PDB entry 2DU6 | X-ray diffraction, 3.30 A resolution | chains A and B of the 3 polymer chains in the assembly

Chain A (and B):
Name: O-phosphoseryl-tRNA synthetase
From: Archaeoglobus fulgidus
Notes: EC 6.1.1.-; chain B of this document is another copy of the same molecule, construct and numbering; everything in this record applies to it too
UniProt: O30126 (O30126_ARCFU); residues 1-534 here = UniProt positions 1-534
Amino-acid sequence (534 residues; numbered 1 to 534; the number before each row is that of its first residue):
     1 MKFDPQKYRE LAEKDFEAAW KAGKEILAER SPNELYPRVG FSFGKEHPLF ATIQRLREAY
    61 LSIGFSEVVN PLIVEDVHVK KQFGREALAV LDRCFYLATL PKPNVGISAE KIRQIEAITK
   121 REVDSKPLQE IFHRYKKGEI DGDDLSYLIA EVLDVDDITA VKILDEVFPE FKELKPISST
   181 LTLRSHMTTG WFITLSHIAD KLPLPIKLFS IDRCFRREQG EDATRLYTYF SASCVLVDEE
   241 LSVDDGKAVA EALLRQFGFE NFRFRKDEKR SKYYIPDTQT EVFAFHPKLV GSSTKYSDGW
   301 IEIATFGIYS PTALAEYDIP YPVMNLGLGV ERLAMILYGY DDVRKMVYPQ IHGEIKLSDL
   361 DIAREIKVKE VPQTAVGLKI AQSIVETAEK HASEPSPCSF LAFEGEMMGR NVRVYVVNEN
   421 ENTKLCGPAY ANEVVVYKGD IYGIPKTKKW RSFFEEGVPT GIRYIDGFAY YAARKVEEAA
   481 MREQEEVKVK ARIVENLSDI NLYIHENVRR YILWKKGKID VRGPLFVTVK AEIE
Differences from the reference sequence: engineered mutation Asn-418 (Glu in O30126), Asn-420 (Glu in O30126)
Ligand contacts: phosphoserine (SEP): His-186, Met-187, Thr-188, Arg-216, Ser-231, Ser-233, Tyr-273, Tyr-274, Thr-305, Asn-325, Leu-326, Gly-327
Swiss-Prot annotation at these positions:
  - binding site (substrate): His-186 to Thr-188, Ser-231 to Ser-233, Tyr-273, Tyr-274, Asn-325
  - mutagenesis: Thr-423 (T423V: Shows higher activity than the E418N/E420N mutant with both suppressor tRNA(Opal) and tRNA(Amber), and the activity with tRNA(Opal) and tRNA(Amber) is almost 30% of that of the wild-type SepRS ...)

Interface between chain A and chain B:
Contacting residue pairs (149; chain A residue first):
  Gly-44(A) / Leu-61(B)
  Gly-44(A) / Gly-64(B)
  Gly-44(A) / Phe-65(B)
  Gly-44(A) / Ser-66(B)
  Lys-45(A) / Leu-61(B)
  Lys-45(A) / Ser-66(B)  hydrogen bond (backbone-side chain)
  Lys-45(A) / Glu-67(B)  hydrogen bond (backbone-backbone)
  Glu-46(A) / Arg-57(B)  salt bridge
  Glu-46(A) / Leu-61(B)
  Glu-46(A) / Glu-67(B)
  His-47(A) / Glu-67(B)  hydrogen bond (backbone-side chain)
  His-47(A) / Val-69(B)
  Phe-50(A) / Arg-57(B)
  Phe-50(A) / Glu-67(B)
  Phe-50(A) / Val-68(B)
  Phe-50(A) / Val-69(B)  hydrophobic
  Ala-51(A) / Arg-57(B)
  Gln-54(A) / Gln-54(B)
  Gln-54(A) / Arg-57(B)
  Arg-57(A) / Glu-46(B)  salt bridge
  Arg-57(A) / Phe-50(B)
  Arg-57(A) / Ala-51(B)
  Arg-57(A) / Gln-54(B)
  Leu-61(A) / Gly-44(B)
  Leu-61(A) / Lys-45(B)
  Leu-61(A) / Glu-46(B)
  Gly-64(A) / Phe-43(B)
  Gly-64(A) / Gly-44(B)
  Phe-65(A) / Gly-44(B)
  Ser-66(A) / Gly-44(B)
  Ser-66(A) / Lys-45(B)
  Glu-67(A) / Lys-45(B)  hydrogen bond (backbone-backbone)
  Glu-67(A) / Glu-46(B)
  Glu-67(A) / His-47(B)  hydrogen bond (side chain-backbone)
  Glu-67(A) / Phe-50(B)
  Val-68(A) / Gln-350(B)
  Val-69(A) / His-47(B)
  Val-69(A) / Phe-50(B)  hydrophobic
  Val-69(A) / Val-347(B)
  Val-69(A) / Tyr-348(B)
  Asn-70(A) / Tyr-348(B)
  Leu-72(A) / Arg-213(B)
  Ile-73(A) / Tyr-227(B)  hydrophobic
  Ile-73(A) / Thr-228(B)
  Leu-91(A) / Leu-100(B)
  Asp-92(A) / Leu-100(B)
  Phe-95(A) / Leu-97(B)  hydrophobic
  Phe-95(A) / Ala-98(B)
  Tyr-96(A) / Tyr-96(B)
  Tyr-96(A) / Leu-97(B)
  Tyr-96(A) / Ala-98(B)  hydrogen bond (backbone-backbone)
  Tyr-96(A) / Leu-100(B)  hydrophobic
  Tyr-96(A) / Pro-176(B)  hydrophobic
  Leu-97(A) / Phe-95(B)  hydrophobic
  Leu-97(A) / Tyr-96(B)
  Ala-98(A) / Phe-95(B)
  Ala-98(A) / Tyr-96(B)  hydrogen bond (backbone-backbone)
  Ala-98(A) / Ala-98(B)  hydrophobic
  Ala-98(A) / Ser-178(B)
  Thr-99(A) / Arg-217(B)  hydrogen bond
  Leu-100(A) / Leu-91(B)
  Leu-100(A) / Tyr-96(B)  hydrophobic
  Leu-100(A) / Arg-217(B)  hydrogen bond (backbone-side chain)
  Lys-102(A) / Asp-92(B)  salt bridge
  Lys-102(A) / Arg-217(B)
  Gly-138(A) / Gln-219(B)
  Glu-139(A) / Gln-219(B)
  Ile-140(A) / Glu-218(B)
  Ile-140(A) / Gln-219(B)
  Asp-141(A) / Arg-93(B)  salt bridge
  Asp-141(A) / Glu-218(B)
  Asp-141(A) / Lys-269(B)  salt bridge
  Gly-142(A) / Lys-269(B)
  Asp-156(A) / Arg-270(B)  salt bridge
  Asp-156(A) / Lys-272(B)  salt bridge
  Asp-157(A) / Glu-86(B)
  Asp-157(A) / Lys-272(B)  salt bridge
  Val-161(A) / Arg-85(B)
  Lys-172(A) / Leu-88(B)
  Pro-176(A) / Tyr-96(B)  hydrophobic
  Pro-176(A) / Ser-178(B)
  Pro-176(A) / Ser-179(B)
  Ser-178(A) / Ala-98(B)
  Ser-178(A) / Pro-176(B)  hydrogen bond (side chain-backbone)
  Ser-178(A) / Ile-177(B)
  Ser-178(A) / Ser-178(B)  hydrogen bond (side chain-backbone)
  Ser-179(A) / Pro-176(B)
  Leu-183(A) / Leu-97(B)  hydrophobic
  Leu-183(A) / Leu-183(B)  hydrophobic
  Thr-194(A) / Gln-350(B)
  His-197(A) / Gln-350(B)
  His-197(A) / Ile-351(B)
  Ile-198(A) / Gln-350(B)
  Ile-198(A) / Ile-355(B)  hydrophobic
  Ala-199(A) / Asn-507(B)
  Asp-200(A) / Asn-507(B)  hydrogen bond (backbone-side chain)
  Asp-200(A) / Arg-510(B)  hydrogen bond (backbone-side chain)
  Lys-201(A) / Ile-355(B)
  Lys-201(A) / Asn-507(B)
  Lys-201(A) / Tyr-511(B)
  Lys-201(A) / Trp-514(B)
  Leu-202(A) / Leu-357(B)  hydrophobic
  Leu-202(A) / Asn-507(B)
  Pro-203(A) / Leu-357(B)  hydrophobic
  Pro-203(A) / Glu-365(B)
  Pro-203(A) / Val-508(B)  hydrophobic
  Leu-204(A) / His-505(B)
  Leu-204(A) / Asn-507(B)
  Asp-212(A) / Arg-213(B)  salt bridge
  Arg-213(A) / Leu-72(B)
  Arg-213(A) / Asp-212(B)  salt bridge
  Phe-215(A) / Ile-73(B)  hydrophobic
  Phe-215(A) / Leu-183(B)  hydrophobic
  Phe-215(A) / Phe-215(B)  hydrophobic
  Arg-217(A) / Thr-99(B)
  Tyr-227(A) / Ile-73(B)  hydrophobic
  Tyr-227(A) / Leu-181(B)  hydrophobic
  Tyr-321(A) / His-505(B)  hydrogen bond
  Tyr-321(A) / Glu-506(B)  hydrogen bond
  Tyr-321(A) / Asn-507(B)  hydrogen bond
  Tyr-321(A) / Arg-510(B)
  Val-347(A) / Val-69(B)
  Tyr-348(A) / Val-69(B)  hydrophobic
  Tyr-348(A) / Asn-70(B)
  Tyr-348(A) / Pro-71(B)
  Gln-350(A) / Val-68(B)
  Gln-350(A) / His-197(B)
  Gln-350(A) / Ile-198(B)
  Ile-351(A) / Pro-71(B)  hydrophobic
  Ile-351(A) / His-197(B)  hydrogen bond (backbone-side chain)
  Ile-355(A) / Ile-198(B)  hydrophobic
  Ile-355(A) / Lys-201(B)
  Ile-355(A) / Leu-202(B)  hydrophobic
  Leu-357(A) / Pro-203(B)
  Glu-365(A) / Pro-203(B)
  His-505(A) / Glu-239(B)  salt bridge
  His-505(A) / Tyr-321(B)
  Glu-506(A) / Tyr-321(B)  hydrogen bond
  Asn-507(A) / Ala-199(B)  hydrogen bond (side chain-backbone)
  Asn-507(A) / Asp-200(B)  hydrogen bond (side chain-backbone)
  Asn-507(A) / Lys-201(B)
  Asn-507(A) / Leu-202(B)  hydrogen bond (side chain-backbone)
  Asn-507(A) / Leu-204(B)
  Asn-507(A) / Tyr-321(B)  hydrogen bond
  Val-508(A) / Pro-203(B)  hydrophobic
  Arg-510(A) / Asp-200(B)  salt bridge
  Arg-510(A) / Tyr-321(B)  hydrogen bond
  Tyr-511(A) / Lys-201(B)
  Trp-514(A) / Lys-201(B)
Other interface residues (no listed pair), chain A (81 interface residues in all): Phe-43, Pro-71, Leu-145, Asp-165, Phe-171, Leu-181, Ile-193, Ser-210, Ile-211, Thr-228, Phe-230, Glu-239
Other interface residues (no listed pair), chain B (83 interface residues in all): Leu-49, Ala-89, Cys-94, Lys-102, Ile-193, Thr-194, Ser-210, Ile-211, Phe-230, Glu-268

In short:
81 residues of chain A face 83 of chain B across their interface; the contacts include 23 hydrogen bonds and
12 salt bridges. Among the polar pairs are Glu-46(A)/Arg-57(B), Lys-102(A)/Asp-92(B) and Asp-141(A)/Arg-93(B).
Chain A binds phosphoserine.
Both chains are O-phosphoseryl-tRNA synthetase (Archaeoglobus fulgidus). Entry 2DU6 (Crystal structure of
Archaeoglobus fulgidus O-phosphoseryl-tRNA synthetase E418N/E420N mutant complexed with tRNAAmber and
O-phosphoserine ("amber complex")) was determined by X-ray diffraction, deposited together with 2DU3, 2DU5 and
2DU7.
